Entry 1D8M (X-ray diffraction, 2.44 A resolution); this record covers chain A.

[Chain A]
Name: Stromelysin-1 precursor
From: Homo sapiens
Notes: EC 3.4.24.17; fragment: catalytic domain
UniProtKB: P08254 (MMP3_HUMAN); residues 83-255 here correspond to UniProt positions 100-272 (UniProt number = residue number + 17)
Sequence (173 residues; row label = number of the first residue in the row):
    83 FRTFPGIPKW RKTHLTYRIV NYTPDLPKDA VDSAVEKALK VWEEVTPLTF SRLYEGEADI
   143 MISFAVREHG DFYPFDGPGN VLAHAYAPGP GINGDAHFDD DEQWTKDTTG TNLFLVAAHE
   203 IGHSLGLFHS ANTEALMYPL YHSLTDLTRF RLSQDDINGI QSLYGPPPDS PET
Unresolved in the structure: 252-255
Bound ions: Ca2+ site 1: Asp107, Asp182, Glu184; Ca2+ site 2: Asp141, Gly173, Asn175, Asp177; Zn2+ site 1: His151, Asp153, His166, His179; Ca2+ site 3: Asp158, Gly159, Gly161, Val163, Asp181, Glu184; Zn2+ site 2: His201, His205, His211 (shared with 1 residue of chain B)
Curated features (UniProtKB/Swiss-Prot):
  - active site: Glu202
  - binding site (Ca(2+)): Asp107, Asp141, Asp158, Gly159, Gly161, Val163, Gly173, Asn175, Asp177, Asp181, Asp182, Glu184
  - binding site (Zn(2+)): His151, Asp153, His166, His179, His201, His205, His211

[Overview]
Asp107, Asp182 and Glu184 coordinate Ca2+ site 1. The Ca2+ site 2 is built by Asp141, Gly173, Asn175 and
Asp177. UniProt lists active-site residue Glu202, 12 Ca2+-binding residues and 7 Zn2+-binding residues.
Chain A is Stromelysin-1 precursor (Homo sapiens); the structure, Crystal structure of MMP3 complexed with a
heterocycle-based inhibitor, was determined by X-ray diffraction, deposited together with 1G05.
